3MBY - chains A and T of the 4 polymer chains in the assembly; structure by X-ray diffraction, 2.00 A resolution.

[Chain A]
Name: DNA polymerase beta
Organism: Homo sapiens
Notes: EC 2.7.7.7, 4.2.99.-
UniProtKB: P06746 (DPOLB_HUMAN); numbering as in UniProt (aligned over 1-335)
Amino-acid sequence (335 residues; row label = number of the first residue in the row):
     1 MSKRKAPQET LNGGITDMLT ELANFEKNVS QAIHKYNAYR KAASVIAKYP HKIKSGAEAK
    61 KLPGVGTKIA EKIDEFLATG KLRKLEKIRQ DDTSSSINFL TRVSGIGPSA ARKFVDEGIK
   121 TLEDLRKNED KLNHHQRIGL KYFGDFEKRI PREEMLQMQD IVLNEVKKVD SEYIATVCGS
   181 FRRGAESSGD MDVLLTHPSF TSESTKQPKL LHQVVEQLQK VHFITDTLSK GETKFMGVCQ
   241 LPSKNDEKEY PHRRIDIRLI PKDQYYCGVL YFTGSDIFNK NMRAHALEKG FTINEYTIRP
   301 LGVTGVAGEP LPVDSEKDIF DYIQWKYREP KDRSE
Unresolved in the structure: 1-9
Bound ions: Na+ site 1: Lys60, Leu62, Val65 (shared with 1 residue of chain D); Na+ site 2: Thr101, Val103, Ile106 (shared with 1 residue of chain P); Mg2+: Asp190, Asp192 (together with 8-oxo-2'-deoxyguanosine-5'-triphosphate); Na+ site 3: Asp190, Asp192 (together with 8-oxo-2'-deoxyguanosine-5'-triphosphate)
Residues lining bound ligands: 8-oxo-2'-deoxyguanosine-5'-triphosphate (8DG): Gly179, Ser180, Arg183, Ser188, Gly189, Asp190, Asp192, Tyr271, Phe272, Thr273, Gly274, Ser275, Asp276, Asn279, Arg283
Swiss-Prot annotation at these positions:
  - region: Arg183 to Asp192 (DNA-binding)
  - active site: Lys72 (Nucleophile)
  - binding site (K(+)): Lys60, Leu62, Val65, Thr101, Val103, Ile106
  - binding site (Na(+)): Lys60, Leu62, Val65, Thr101, Val103, Ile106
  - binding site (dATP): Arg149, Ser180, Arg183, Gly189, Asp190
  - binding site (dCTP): Arg149, Ser180, Arg183, Gly189, Asp190
  - binding site (dGTP): Arg149, Ser180, Arg183, Gly189, Asp190, Asp192
  - binding site (dTTP): Arg149, Ser180, Arg183, Gly189, Asp190
  - binding site (Mg(2+)): Asp190, Asp192, Asp256
  - modified residue: Lys72 (N6-acetyllysine), Arg83 (Omega-N-methylarginine), Arg152 (Omega-N-methylarginine)
  - cross-link (Glycyl lysine isopeptide (Lys-Gly)): Lys41 (interchain with G-Cter in ubiquitin), Lys61 (interchain with G-Cter in ubiquitin), Lys81 (interchain with G-Cter in ubiquitin)
  - natural variant: Leu22 (L22P: Found in a gastric cancer sample; uncertain significance), Tyr39 (Y39C: Found in a gastric cancer sample; uncertain significance), Gly118 (G118V: Decreased DNA-directed DNA polymerase activity), Arg137 (R137Q: Decreased function in base-excision repair), Arg149 (R149I: Decreased DNA-directed DNA polymerase activity), Asp160 (D160N: Found in a gastric cancer sample; uncertain significance), Cys239 (C239R: Found in a gastric cancer sample; uncertain significance), Lys289 (K289M: Found in a colon cancer sample; uncertain significance), Asn294 (N294D: Found in a gastric cancer sample; uncertain significance), Glu295 (E295K: Found in a gastric cancer sample; uncertain significance)
  - mutagenesis: Phe25 (F25W: No effect on 5'-dRP lyase activity. Decreased ssDNA binding), His34 (H34G: Decreased 5'-dRP lyase activity. Decreased ssDNA binding), Lys35 (K35A: Decreased 5'-dRP lyase activity. Decreased ssDNA binding. Loss of 5'-dRP lyase activity; when associated with A-68 and A-72. Decreased ssDNA binding; when associated with A-68 and A-72 ...), Tyr39 (Y39F: No effect on 5'-dRP lyase activity; Y39Q: Abolishes DNA polymerase and 5'-dRP lyase activity), Lys41 (K41R: Abolishes ubiquitination; when associated with R-61 and R-81), Lys60 (K60A: Decreased 5'-dRP lyase activity. Decreased ssDNA binding), Lys61 (K61R: Abolishes ubiquitination; when associated with R-41 and R-81), Lys68 (K68A: No effect on 5'-dRP lyase activity. Decreased ssDNA binding. Loss of 5'-dRP lyase activity; when associated with A-35 and A-72. Decreased ssDNA binding; when associated with A-35 and A-72 ...), Glu71 (E71Q: No effect on 5'-dRP lyase activity. No effect on structure shown by circular dichroism. No effect on ssDNA binding), Lys72 (K72A: Severely reduced 5'-dRP lyase activity. Does not affect ssDNA binding. Loss of 5'-dRP lyase activity; when associated with A-35 and A-68. Decreased ssDNA binding ...), Glu75 (E75A: Slightly decreased 5'-dRP lyase activity. Decreased ssDNA binding. No effect on structure shown by circular dichroism), Lys81 (K81R: Abolishes ubiquitination; when associated with R-41 and R-61), 5 further mutagenesis entries in UniProt

[Chain T]
Molecule: 16-nt DNA strand
Sequence (16 nucleotides; each row starts with the number of its first residue):
     1 CCGACAGCGC ATCAGC

[How chain A and chain T interact]
Residue-residue contacts (27):
  His34(A) - DC5(T)  stacking on the base
  Asn133(A) - DT12(T)  phosphate contact
  Ser229(A) - DC10(T)  phosphate contact
  Ser229(A) - DA11(T)  phosphate contact
  Lys230(A) - DC10(T)  hydrogen bond to the phosphate
  Lys230(A) - DA11(T)  hydrogen bond to the phosphate
  Gly231(A) - DC10(T)  phosphate contact
  Glu232(A) - DC10(T)  hydrogen bond to the phosphate
  Thr233(A) - DG9(T)  hydrogen bond to the phosphate
  Thr233(A) - DC10(T)  hydrogen bond to the phosphate
  Lys234(A) - DG9(T)  hydrogen bond to the base
  Lys234(A) - DC10(T)  hydrogen bond to the phosphate
  Arg258(A) - DG9(T)  sugar contact
  Lys280(A) - DA6(T)  salt bridge to the phosphate
  Arg283(A) - DA6(T)  hydrogen bond to the base
  Arg283(A) - DG7(T)  hydrogen bond to the sugar
  Ala284(A) - DA6(T)  sugar contact
  Leu287(A) - DC5(T)  phosphate contact
  Leu287(A) - DA6(T)  phosphate contact
  Leu287(A) - DG7(T)  phosphate contact
  Thr292(A) - DG7(T)  hydrogen bond to the phosphate
  Ile293(A) - DG7(T)  sugar contact
  Asn294(A) - DG7(T)  phosphate contact
  Asn294(A) - DC8(T)  hydrogen bond to the phosphate
  Glu295(A) - DC8(T)  sugar contact
  Tyr296(A) - DC8(T)  phosphate contact
  Tyr296(A) - DG9(T)  hydrogen bond to the phosphate
Other interface residues (no listed pair), chain A (21 interface residues in all): His134, Leu228, Arg299

[In short]
21 residues of chain A face 8 of chain T across their interface; the contacts include 12 hydrogen bonds, 1
salt bridge and 1 aromatic stacking contact. Polar contacts include Lys234(A)-DG9(T), Arg283(A)-DA6(T) and
Arg283(A)-DG7(T). Ligands of chain A: 8-oxo-2'-deoxyguanosine-5'-triphosphate.
Here chain A is DNA polymerase beta (Homo sapiens) and chain T is a 16-nt DNA strand. Entry 3MBY (Ternary
complex of DNA Polymerase BETA with template base A and 8oxodGTP in the active site ...) was determined by
X-ray diffraction.
